PDB entry 7P7A | electron microscopy, 4.76 A resolution (low resolution: residue-level contacts below are approximate; hydrogen-bond / salt-bridge calls are withheld) | chains B and A of the 5 polymer chains in the assembly

== Chain B ==
Name: Spike glycoprotein
From: Severe acute respiratory syndrome coronavirus 2
Reference sequence: P0DTC2 (SPIKE_SARS2); residue numbers follow UniProt; this construct covers 1-1208
Amino-acid sequence (1288 residues; each row starts with the number of its first residue):
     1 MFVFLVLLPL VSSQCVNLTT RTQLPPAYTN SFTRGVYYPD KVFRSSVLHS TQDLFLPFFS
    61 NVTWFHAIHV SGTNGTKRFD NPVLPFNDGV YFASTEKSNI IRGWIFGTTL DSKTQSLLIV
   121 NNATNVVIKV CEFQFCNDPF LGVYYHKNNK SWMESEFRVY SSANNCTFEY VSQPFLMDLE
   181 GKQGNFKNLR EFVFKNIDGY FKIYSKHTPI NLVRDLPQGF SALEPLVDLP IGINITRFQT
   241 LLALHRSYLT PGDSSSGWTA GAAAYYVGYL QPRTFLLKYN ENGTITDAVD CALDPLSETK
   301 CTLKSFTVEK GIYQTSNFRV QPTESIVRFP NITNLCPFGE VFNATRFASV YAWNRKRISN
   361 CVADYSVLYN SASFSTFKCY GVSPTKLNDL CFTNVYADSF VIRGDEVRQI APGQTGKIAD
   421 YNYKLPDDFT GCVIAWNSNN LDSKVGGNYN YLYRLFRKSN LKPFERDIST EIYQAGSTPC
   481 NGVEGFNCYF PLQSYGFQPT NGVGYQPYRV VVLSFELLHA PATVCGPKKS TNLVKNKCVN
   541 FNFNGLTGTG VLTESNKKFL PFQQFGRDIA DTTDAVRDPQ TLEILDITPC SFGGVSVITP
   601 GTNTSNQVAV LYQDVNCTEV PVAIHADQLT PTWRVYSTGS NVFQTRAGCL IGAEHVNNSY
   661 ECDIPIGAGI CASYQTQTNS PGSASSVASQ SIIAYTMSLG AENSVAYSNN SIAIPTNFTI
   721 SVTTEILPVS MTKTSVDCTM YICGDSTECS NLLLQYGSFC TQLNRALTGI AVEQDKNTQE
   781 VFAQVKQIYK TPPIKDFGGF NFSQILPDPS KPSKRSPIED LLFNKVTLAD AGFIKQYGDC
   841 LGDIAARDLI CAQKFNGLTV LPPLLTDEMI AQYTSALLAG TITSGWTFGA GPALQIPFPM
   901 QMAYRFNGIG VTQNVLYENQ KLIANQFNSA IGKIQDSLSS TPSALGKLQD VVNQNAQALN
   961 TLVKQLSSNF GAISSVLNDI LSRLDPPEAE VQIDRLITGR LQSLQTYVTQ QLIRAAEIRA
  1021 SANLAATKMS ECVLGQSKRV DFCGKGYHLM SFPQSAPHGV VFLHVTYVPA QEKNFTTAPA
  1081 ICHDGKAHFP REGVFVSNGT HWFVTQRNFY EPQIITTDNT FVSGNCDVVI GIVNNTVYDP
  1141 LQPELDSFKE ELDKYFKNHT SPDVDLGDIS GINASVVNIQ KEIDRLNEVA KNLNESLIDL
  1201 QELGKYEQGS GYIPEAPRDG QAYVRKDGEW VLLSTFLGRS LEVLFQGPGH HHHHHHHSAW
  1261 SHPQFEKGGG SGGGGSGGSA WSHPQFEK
Not modelled in the structure: 1-25, 67-78, 142-152, 175-185, 244-260, 677-690, 829-851, 1150-1288
Disulfide bonds: Cys131-Cys166, Cys291-Cys301, Cys336-Cys361, Cys379-Cys432, Cys391-Cys525, Cys480-Cys488, Cys538-Cys590, Cys617-Cys649, Cys662-Cys671, Cys738-Cys760, Cys743-Cys749, Cys1032-Cys1043, Cys1082-Cys1126
Glycans and other covalent adducts: N-acetylglucosamine (NAG) linked to Asn61, Asn165, Asn234, Asn282, Asn331, Asn343, Asn603, Asn616, Asn657, Asn709, Asn717, Asn801, Asn1074, Asn1098, Asn1134
Sequence notes: engineered mutation Gly682 (Arg in P0DTC2), Ser683 (Arg in P0DTC2), Ser685 (Arg in P0DTC2), Pro817 (Phe in P0DTC2), Pro892 (Ala in P0DTC2), Pro899 (Ala in P0DTC2), Pro942 (Ala in P0DTC2), Pro986 (Lys in P0DTC2), Pro987 (Val in P0DTC2); expression tag (1209-1288)
Swiss-Prot annotation at these positions:
  - region: Asn280 to Cys301 (Putative superantigen), Arg403 to Asp405 (Integrin-binding motif), Asn448 to Phe456 (Immunodominant HLA epitope recognized by the CD8+), Pro681, Ala684 (Putative superantigen), Ser816 to Tyr837 (Fusion peptide 1), Lys835 to Phe855 (Fusion peptide 2), Asp1163 to Glu1202 (Heptad repeat 2)
  - site: Arg815, Ser816 (Cleavage)
  - glycosylation: Asn17 (N-linked (GlcNAc...) (complex) asparagine), Asn61 (N-linked (GlcNAc...) (hybrid) asparagine), Asn74 (N-linked (GlcNAc...) (complex) asparagine), Asn122 (N-linked (GlcNAc...) (hybrid) asparagine), Asn149 (N-linked (GlcNAc...) (complex) asparagine), Asn165 (N-linked (GlcNAc...) (complex) asparagine), Asn234 (N-linked (GlcNAc...) (high mannose) asparagine), Asn282 (N-linked (GlcNAc...) (complex) asparagine), Thr323 (O-linked (GalNAc) threonine), Ser325 (O-linked (HexNAc...) serine), Asn331 (N-linked (GlcNAc...) (complex) asparagine), Asn343 (N-linked (GlcNAc...) (complex) asparagine), Asn603 (N-linked (GlcNAc...) (hybrid) asparagine), Asn616 (N-linked (GlcNAc...) (complex) asparagine), Asn657 (N-linked (GlcNAc...) (complex) asparagine), Thr676 (O-linked (GlcNAc...) threonine), Thr678 (O-linked (GlcNAc...) threonine), Asn709 (N-linked (GlcNAc...) (high mannose) asparagine), Asn717 (N-linked (GlcNAc...) (hybrid) asparagine), Asn801 (N-linked (GlcNAc...) (hybrid) asparagine) and 6 more in UniProt
  - natural variant: Leu5 (L5F: In strain: Iota/B.1.526), Ser13 (S13I: In strain: Epsilon/B.1.427/B.1.429), Leu18 (L18F: In strain: Beta/B.1.351, Gamma/P.1 and 1 more), Thr19 (T19I: In strain: Omicron/BQ.1.1, Omicron/XBB.1.5 and 1 more; T19R: In strain: Delta/B.1.617.2, Omicron/BA.2 and 4 more), Thr20 (T20N: In strain: Gamma/P.1), Leu24 to Ala27 (sequence variant, change not given here; In strain: Omicron/BA.2, Omicron/BA.2.12.1 and 6 more), Pro26 (P26S: In strain: Gamma/P.1), Gln52 (Q52H: In strain: Omicron/EG.5.1), Ala67 (A67V: In strain: Eta/B.1.525, Omicron/BA.1), His69 to Val70 (deletion: In strain: Alpha/B.1.1.7, Eta/B.1.525 and 5 more), Gly75 (G75V: In strain: Lambda/C.37), Thr76 (T76I: In strain: Lambda/C.37), 82 further natural variant entries in UniProt
  - mutagenesis: His69 to Val70 (Increased incorporation of cleaved spike into virions), Asn121 (N121Q: Partial loss of biliverdin affinity), Arg190 (R190K: Partial loss of biliverdin affinity), Asn234 (N234Q: Increased resistance to neutralizing antibodies), Asn331 (N331Q: Reduced viral infectivity), Asn343 (N343Q: Reduced viral infectivity), Leu452 (L452R: Increased resistance to neutralizing antibodies. Decreases HLA binding to NF9 epitope. Increased binding affinity to human ACE2), Tyr453 (Y453F: Decreased HLA binding to NF9 epitope. Increased binding affinity to human ACE2), Ala475 (A475V: Increased resistance to neutralizing antibodies), Val483 (V483A: Increased resistance to neutralizing antibodies), Glu484 (E484D: Increased replication in human TMEM106B overexpressing cells), Phe490 (F490L: Increased resistance to neutralizing antibodies and human covalescent sera neutralization), 12 further mutagenesis entries in UniProt

== Chain A ==
Name: sybody#68
From: synthetic construct
Notes: antibody fragment or engineered binder
Amino-acid sequence (124 residues; each row starts with the number of its first residue):
     1 QVQLVESGGG SVQAGGSLRL SCAASGSISS ITYLGWFRQA PGKEREGVAA LITVNGHTYY
    61 ADSVKGRFTV SLDNAKNTVY LQMNSLKPED TALYYCAAAA WGYAWPLHQD DYWYWGQGTQ
   121 VTVS
Disulfide bonds: Cys22-Cys96

== Chain B / chain A interface ==
Residue-residue contacts - 18 pairs, chain B then chain A:
  Tyr369(B) - Asn55(A)
  Tyr369(B) - Tyr103(A)
  Phe374(B) - Tyr59(A)
  Phe374(B) - Tyr103(A)
  Ser375(B) - Tyr103(A)
  Ser375(B) - Ala104(A)
  Ser375(B) - Trp105(A)
  Thr376(B) - Tyr103(A)
  Thr376(B) - Trp105(A)
  Phe377(B) - Gly102(A)
  Phe377(B) - Tyr103(A)
  Lys378(B) - Trp101(A)
  Cys379(B) - Trp101(A)
  Pro384(B) - Trp101(A)
  Pro384(B) - Gly102(A)
  Thr385(B) - Thr32(A)
  Lys386(B) - Ser29(A)
  Arg408(B) - His108(A)
Interface residues without a listed pair, chain B (15 interface residues in all): Leu368, Asn370, Ala372, Tyr508
Interface residues without a listed pair, chain A (13 interface residues in all): Val54, His57, Pro106
From the paper, about this interface:
  - hot spots on chain B (mutagenesis) - P384H: decreased binding to chain W

== In short ==
The interface between chain B and chain A involves 15 residues on one side and 13 on the other.
N-acetylglucosamine is covalently linked to Asn61(B), Asn165(B), Asn234(B), Asn282(B), Asn331(B) and Asn343(B)
and 9 more. From UniProt: 24 mutagenesis sites on chain B. From the paper: P384H of chain B reduces binding to
chain W.
Here chain B is Spike glycoprotein (Severe acute respiratory syndrome coronavirus 2) and chain A is sybody#68
(synthetic construct). Entry 7P7A (SARS-CoV-2 spike protein in complex with sybody#68 in a 2up/1flexible
conformation) was determined by electron microscopy (same publication as 7P77, 7P78, 7P79 and 7P7B).
